PDB entry 3IO8 | X-ray diffraction, 2.30 A resolution | chains A and B

# Chain A
Protein: Bcl-2-like protein 1
Organism: Homo sapiens
Notes: fragment: residues 1-26, and residues 83-209
UniProt: Q07817 (B2CL1_HUMAN); numbering as in UniProt; present here: 1-26, 83-209
Sequence (158 residues; each row starts with the number of its first residue; note: 56 numbers in that range are skipped by the numbering (no residue carries them; nothing is unmodelled there); numbers below 1 keep their minus sign (Gly-4 is residue -4)):
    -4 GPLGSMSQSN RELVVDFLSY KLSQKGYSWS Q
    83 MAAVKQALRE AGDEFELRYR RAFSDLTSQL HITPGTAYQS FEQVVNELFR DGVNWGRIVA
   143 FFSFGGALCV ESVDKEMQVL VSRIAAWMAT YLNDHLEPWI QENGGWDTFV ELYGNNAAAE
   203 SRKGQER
Disordered / not traced: -4, 109-111, 198-209
Sequence notes: expression tag (-4 to 0)
Swiss-Prot annotation at these positions:
  - motif: Ser4 to Trp24 (BH4), Val86 to Arg100 (BH3), Glu129 to Gly148 (BH1), Pro180 to Tyr195 (BH2)
  - mutagenesis: Phe131 to Asp133 (No heterodimerization with BAX), Val135 to Trp137 (Loss of anti-apoptotic activity), Gly138 to Ile140 (Loss of anti-apoptotic activity), Gly138 (G138A: No heterodimerization with BAX), Ser145 to Gly147 (Decreases interaction with DNM1L, no effect on endocytosis enhancement), Gly148 (G148E: No heterodimerization with BAX), Asp156 (D156A: No effect on caspase-1 cleavage), Asp176 (D176A: No effect on caspase-1 cleavage), Trp188 to Phe191 (Abolishes interaction with DNM1L and endocytosis enhancement), Trp188 to Asp189 (Reduces anti-apoptotic activity by about half), Asp189 (D189A: No effect on caspase-1 cleavage)

# Chain B
Protein: Bcl-2-like protein 11
Notes: fragment: BH3 peptide, residues 141-166
UniProt: O43521 (B2L11_HUMAN); residues 51-76 here correspond to UniProt positions 141-166 (UniProt number = residue number + 90)
Sequence (26 residues; row label = number of the first residue in the row):
    51 DMRPEIWIAQ EFRRIGDEFN AYYARR
Disordered / not traced: 51-53
Sequence notes: engineered mutation Phe62 (Leu152 in O43521)
Swiss-Prot annotation at these positions:
  - motif: Ile58 to Tyr72 (BH3)

# Interface between chain A and chain B
Pairs across the interface - 35 pairs, chain A then chain B:
  Ala93(A) - Phe69(B)
  Glu96(A) - Phe69(B)
  Glu96(A) - Tyr73(B)
  Phe97(A) - Ile65(B)  hydrophobic
  Phe97(A) - Gly66(B)
  Phe97(A) - Phe69(B)  hydrophobic
  Arg100(A) - Phe69(B)
  Arg100(A) - Tyr72(B)
  Tyr101(A) - Ile65(B)  hydrogen bond (side chain-backbone)
  Tyr101(A) - Glu68(B)  hydrogen bond
  Tyr101(A) - Phe69(B)
  Phe105(A) - Phe62(B)  hydrophobic
  Leu112(A) - Pro54(B)  hydrophobic
  Leu112(A) - Ile58(B)  hydrophobic
  Val126(A) - Ala59(B)
  Glu129(A) - Ile56(B)
  Glu129(A) - Ala59(B)
  Glu129(A) - Arg63(B)  salt bridge
  Leu130(A) - Phe62(B)
  Leu130(A) - Arg63(B)
  Asp133(A) - Arg63(B)  salt bridge
  Asn136(A) - Asp67(B)  hydrogen bond
  Asn136(A) - Asn70(B)
  Trp137(A) - Asn70(B)  hydrogen bond (backbone-side chain)
  Gly138(A) - Gly66(B)
  Gly138(A) - Asn70(B)  hydrogen bond (backbone-side chain)
  Arg139(A) - Arg63(B)
  Arg139(A) - Gly66(B)
  Arg139(A) - Asp67(B)  salt bridge
  Ala142(A) - Phe62(B)
  Leu194(A) - Tyr73(B)
  Leu194(A) - Arg76(B)
  Tyr195(A) - Phe69(B)  hydrophobic
  Tyr195(A) - Asn70(B)  hydrogen bond
  Tyr195(A) - Tyr73(B)  hydrophobic
Other interface residues (no listed pair), chain A (23 interface residues in all): Ala104, Leu108, Val141, Phe146, Asn197
Other interface residues (no listed pair), chain B (18 interface residues in all): Glu55, Gln60, Glu61
From the paper, about this interface:
  - interface residues, chain B: Ile58(B), Ile65(B), Phe69(B) (citing earlier work)

# Summary
23 residues of chain A face 18 of chain B across their interface; the contacts include 6 hydrogen bonds and 3
salt bridges. Among the polar pairs are Glu129(A)-Arg63(B), Asp133(A)-Arg63(B) and Arg139(A)-Asp67(B). Curated
annotation (UniProt) lists 19 mutagenesis sites on chain A. From the paper: interface residues Ile58(B),
Ile65(B) and Phe69(B).
Here chain A is Bcl-2-like protein 1 (Homo sapiens) and chain B is Bcl-2-like protein 11. Entry 3IO8 (BimL12F
in complex with Bcl-xL) was determined by X-ray diffraction, deposited together with 3INQ and 3IO9.
